Entry 1TNK (X-ray diffraction, 1.80 A resolution); this record covers chain A.

# Chain A
Molecule: Trypsin
Organism: Bos taurus
Notes: EC 3.4.21.4
UniProtKB: P00760 (TRY1_BOVIN); the construct lacks a stretch of the UniProt sequence and is renumbered around it, so the offset changes along the chain: 10-34 = UniProt 15-39; 37-67 = UniProt 40-70; 69-125 = UniProt 71-127; 127-130 = UniProt 128-131; 5 more segments
Chain sequence (229 residues; numbered 10 to 245 plus 3 insertion-coded residues; 10 numbers in that range are skipped by the numbering (no residue carries them; nothing is unmodelled there); the number before each row is that of its first residue):
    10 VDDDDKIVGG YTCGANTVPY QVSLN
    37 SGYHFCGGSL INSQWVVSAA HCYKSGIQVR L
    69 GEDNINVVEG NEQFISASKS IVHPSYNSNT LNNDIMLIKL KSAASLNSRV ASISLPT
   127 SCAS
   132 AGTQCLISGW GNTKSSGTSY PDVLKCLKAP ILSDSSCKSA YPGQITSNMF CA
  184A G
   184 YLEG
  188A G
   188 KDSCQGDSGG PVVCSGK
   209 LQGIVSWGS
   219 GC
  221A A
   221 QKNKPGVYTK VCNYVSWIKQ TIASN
Disordered / not traced: 10-15
Disulfide bonds: Cys22-Cys157, Cys42-Cys58, Cys128-Cys232, Cys136-Cys201, Cys168-Cys182, Cys191-Cys220
Ion coordination: Ca2+: Glu70, Asn72, Val75, Glu80
Residues lining bound ligands: 3-phenylpropylamine (PRA): Asp189, Ser190, Cys191, Gln192, Ser195, Val213, Ser214, Trp215, Gly216, Ser217, Gly219, Cys220, Lys224, Pro225, Gly226, Val227

# Overview
Ligands of chain A: 3-phenylpropylamine. Glu70, Asn72, Val75 and Glu80 form the Ca2+ site.
Chain A is Trypsin (Bos taurus); the structure, Prediction of novel serine protease inhibitors, was determined
by X-ray diffraction (same publication as 1TNG, 1TNH, 1TNI, 1TNJ and 1TNL).
